Entry 6XKX (electron microscopy, 6.10 A resolution (low resolution: residue-level contacts below are approximate; hydrogen-bond / salt-bridge calls are withheld)); this record covers chains C and D of the 9 polymer chains in the assembly.

== Chain C ==
Molecule: Cytochrome b
From: Rhodobacter capsulatus (strain ATCC BAA-309 / NBRC 16581 / SB1003)
UniProtKB: D5ANZ3 (CYB_RHOCB); residues 1-437 here = UniProt positions 1-437
Chain sequence (437 residues; each row starts with the number of its first residue):
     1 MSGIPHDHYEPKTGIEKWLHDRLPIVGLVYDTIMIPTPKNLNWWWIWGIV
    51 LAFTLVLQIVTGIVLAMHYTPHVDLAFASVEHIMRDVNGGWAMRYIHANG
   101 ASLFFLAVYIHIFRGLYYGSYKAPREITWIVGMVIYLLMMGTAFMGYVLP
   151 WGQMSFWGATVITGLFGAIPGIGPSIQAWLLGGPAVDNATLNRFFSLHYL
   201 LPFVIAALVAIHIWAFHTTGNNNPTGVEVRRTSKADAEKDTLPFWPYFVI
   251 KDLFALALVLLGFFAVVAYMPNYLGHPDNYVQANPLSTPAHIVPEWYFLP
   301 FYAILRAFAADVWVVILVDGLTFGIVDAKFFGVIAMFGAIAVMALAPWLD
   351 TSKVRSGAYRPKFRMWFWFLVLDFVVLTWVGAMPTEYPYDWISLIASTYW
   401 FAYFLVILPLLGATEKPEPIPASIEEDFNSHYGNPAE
Unresolved in the structure: 1, 233-236, 429-437
Metal / ion sites: heme c Fe site 1: His97, His198; heme c Fe site 2: His111, His212
Residues lining bound ligands:
  - heme c (HEC), molecule 1: Trp45, Gly48, Ile49, Leu51, Ala52, Phe104, His111, Ile112, Arg114, Ser120, Arg125, Thr128, Trp129, Gly132, Met133, Ile135, Tyr136, Val209, His212, Phe216, Thr219, Gly220, Asn221, Asn222
  - heme c (HEC), molecule 2: Leu55, Gln58, Ile59, Gly62, Ile63, Leu65, Ala66, Tyr69, Arg94, His97, Ala98, Ala101, Phe104, Met139, Thr142, Ala143, Gly146, Tyr147, Leu149, Pro150, Phe195, His198, Tyr199, Pro202, Ile205, Asn279, Tyr297

== Chain D ==
Molecule: Cytochrome c1
From: Rhodobacter capsulatus (strain ATCC BAA-309 / NBRC 16581 / SB1003)
UniProtKB: D5ANZ4 (CY1_RHOCB); residues -20 to 258 here correspond to UniProt positions 1-279 (UniProt number = residue number + 21)
Chain sequence (279 residues; numbered -20 to 258; the number before each row is that of its first residue; numbers below 1 keep their minus sign (Met-20 is residue -20)):
   -20 MKKLLISAVSALVLGSGAAFANSNVPDHAFSFEGIFGKYDQAQLRRGFQV
    30 YNEVCSACHGMKFVPIRTLADDGGPQLDPTFVREYAAGLDTIIDKDSGEE
    80 RDRKETDMFPTRVGDGMGPDLSVMAKARAGFSGPAGSGMNQLFKGMGGPE
   130 YIYNYVIGFEENPECAPEGIDGYYYNKTFQIGGVPDTCKDAAGVKITHGS
   180 WARMPPPLVDDQVTYEDGTPATVDQMAQDVSAFLMWAAEPKLVARKQMGL
   230 VAMVMLGLLSVMLYLTNKRLWAPYKGHKA
Unresolved in the structure: -20 to 4, 108-125, 258
Covalent attachments: heme c (HEC) linked to Cys34, Cys37
Metal / ion sites: heme c Fe: His38, Met183
Residues lining bound ligands: heme c (HEC): Val29, Val33, His38, Gly95, Met96, Gly97, Pro98, Leu100, Met103, Arg107, Tyr130, Ile131, Tyr134, Val135, Phe158, Ala181, Arg182, Met183, Pro184, Pro186, Leu187, Val209, Leu213

== How chain C and chain D interact ==
Residue-residue contacts (44):
  Phe77(C) with Phe42(D)
  Glu81(C) with Phe42(D)
  Arg85(C) with Phe42(D); Val43(D); Ala216(D); Lys220(D)
  Asp86(C) with Arg46(D)
  Trp91(C) with Lys220(D); Ala223(D); Arg224(D)
  Tyr95(C) with Lys105(D); Glu218(D)
  Leu242(C) with Tyr253(D)
  Pro246(C) with Leu249(D)
  Tyr247(C) with Leu249(D); Trp250(D)
  Phe248(C) with Trp250(D)
  Ile250(C) with Leu242(D)
  Lys251(C) with Asn246(D)
  Leu253(C) with Leu242(D)
  Phe254(C) with Ser239(D); Leu242(D)
  Ala257(C) with Ser239(D)
  Leu258(C) with Ser239(D)
  Leu261(C) with Met232(D); Leu235(D); Gly236(D)
  Phe264(C) with Met227(D)
  Ala268(C) with Arg224(D); Lys225(D); Gly228(D)
  Tyr269(C) with Ile14(D); Lys225(D); Gly228(D); Leu229(D); Met232(D)
  Pro277(C) with Lys105(D); Ala106(D); Arg107(D)
  Tyr280(C) with Val102(D); Lys105(D)
  Val281(C) with Ala106(D)
  Gln282(C) with Phe42(D)
  Phe428(C) with Lys257(D)
Other interface residues (no listed pair), chain C (35 interface residues in all): Lys39, Ala78, Met84, Val87, Leu260, Ala265, Val267, Pro271, Asn272, Asp427
Other interface residues (no listed pair), chain D (33 interface residues in all): Ser101, Ala217, Ala231, Leu238, Tyr243, Thr245

== In short ==
35 residues of chain C and 33 residues of chain D are in contact. Ligands of chain C: heme c. Heme c is
covalently linked to Cys34(D). His97(C) and His198(C) form the heme c Fe site 1.
Here chain C is Cytochrome b and chain D is Cytochrome c1, both from Rhodobacter capsulatus (strain ATCC
BAA-309 / NBRC 16581 / SB1003). Entry 6XKX (R. capsulatus CIII2CIV tripartite super-complex, conformation A
(SC-1A)) was determined by electron microscopy, deposited together with 6XI0, 6XKT, 6XKU, 6XKV, 6XKW and 6XKZ.
